9GMA - chains C and E of the 16 polymer chains in the assembly; structure by electron microscopy, 9.10 A resolution (very low resolution: no residue pairs are listed; an interface is given only as per-side residue counts).

Chain C:
Name: Chromosome partition protein MukF
From: Photorhabdus thracensis
UniProtKB: A0A0F7LMQ4 (A0A0F7LMQ4_9GAMM); residues 1-440 here = UniProt positions 1-440
Sequence (440 residues; each row starts with the number of its first residue):
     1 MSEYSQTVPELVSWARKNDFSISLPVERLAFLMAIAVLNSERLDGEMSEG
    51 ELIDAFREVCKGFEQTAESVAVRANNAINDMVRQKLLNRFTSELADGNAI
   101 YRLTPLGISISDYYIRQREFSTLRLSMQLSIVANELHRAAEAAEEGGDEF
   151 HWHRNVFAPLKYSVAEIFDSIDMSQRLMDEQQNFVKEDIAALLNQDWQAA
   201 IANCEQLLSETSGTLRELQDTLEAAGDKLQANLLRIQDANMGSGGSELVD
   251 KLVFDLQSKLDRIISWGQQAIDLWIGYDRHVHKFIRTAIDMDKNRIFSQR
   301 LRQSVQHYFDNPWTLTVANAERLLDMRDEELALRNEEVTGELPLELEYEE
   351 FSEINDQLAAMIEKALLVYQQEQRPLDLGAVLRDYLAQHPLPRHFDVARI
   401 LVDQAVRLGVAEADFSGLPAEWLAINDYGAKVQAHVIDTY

Chain E:
Name: Chromosome partition protein MukE
From: Photorhabdus thracensis
UniProtKB: A0A0F7LPV6 (A0A0F7LPV6_9GAMM); numbering as in UniProt (aligned over 1-240)
Sequence (240 residues; each row starts with the number of its first residue):
     1 MSSTHIEQFMPVKLAQALANSLFPELDSQLRAGRHIGIDDLDNHAFLMDF
    51 QEQLEEFYARYNVELIRAPEGFFYLRPRSTTLIPRSVLSELDMMVGKILC
   101 YLYLSPERLANQGIFTSQELYEELISLADEGKLMKFVNQRSSGSDLDKQK
   151 LQEKVRTTLNRLRRLGMVYFLPNNNNKFTITEAVFRFGADVRSGDDPREI
   201 QLRMIRDGEAMPVEGSLSLDDSENDETPDNSAEGAGDEQP
Unresolved in the structure: 1, 214-240

Interface between chain C and chain E:
At this resolution (9 A) residue pairs are not listed: 23 residues of chain C and 44 of chain E lie at the interface.

Summary:
Chain C and chain E form an interface of 23 and 44 residues respectively.
Chain C is Chromosome partition protein MukF and chain E is Chromosome partition protein MukE, both from
Photorhabdus thracensis; the structure, MukBEF in a DNA capture state (dimer), was determined by electron
microscopy, deposited together with 9GM6, 9GM7, 9GM8, 9GM9, 9GMB and 9GMD.
